5KT5 - chains P and A of the 3 polymer chains in the assembly; structure by X-ray diffraction, 2.80 A resolution.

# Chain P
Molecule: 7-nt DNA strand
Sequence (7 nucleotides; row label = number of the first residue in the row):
   867 AGGACCC
Bound ions: Mn2+: DC873 (together with 0KX) (shared with Asp59(A), Asp151(A), Glu152(A) of chain A)

# Chain A
Molecule: DNA polymerase iota
From: Homo sapiens
Notes: EC 2.7.7.7
Reference sequence: Q9UNA4 (POLI_HUMAN); residue numbers follow UniProt; this construct covers 1-445
Chain sequence (445 residues; numbered 1 to 445; the number before each row is that of its first residue):
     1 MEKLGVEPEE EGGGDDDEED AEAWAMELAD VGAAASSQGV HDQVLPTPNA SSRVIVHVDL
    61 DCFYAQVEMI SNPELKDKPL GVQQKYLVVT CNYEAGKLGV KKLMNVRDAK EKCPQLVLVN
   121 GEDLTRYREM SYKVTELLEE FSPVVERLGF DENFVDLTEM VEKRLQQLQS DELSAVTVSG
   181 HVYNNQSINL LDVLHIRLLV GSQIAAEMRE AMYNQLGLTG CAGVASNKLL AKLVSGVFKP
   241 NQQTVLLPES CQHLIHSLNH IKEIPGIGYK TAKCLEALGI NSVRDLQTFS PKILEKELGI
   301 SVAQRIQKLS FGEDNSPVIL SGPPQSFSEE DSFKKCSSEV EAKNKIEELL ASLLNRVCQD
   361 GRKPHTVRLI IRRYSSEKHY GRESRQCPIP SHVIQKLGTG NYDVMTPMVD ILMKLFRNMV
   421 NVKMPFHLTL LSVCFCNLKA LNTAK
Disordered / not traced: 1-50, 376-380, 399-401, 424-425, 440-445
Construct notes: engineered mutation Gly96 (Arg in Q9UNA4)
Bound ions: Mn2+ site 1: Asp59, Asp151, Glu152 (together with 0KX) (shared with DC873(P) of chain P); Mn2+ site 2: Asp59, Leu60, Asp151 (together with 0KX)
Ligand contacts: 0KX (2'-deoxy-5'-O-[(R)-hydroxy{[(R)-hydroxy(phosphonooxy)phosphoryl]amino}phosphoryl]cytidine): Asp59, Leu60, Asp61, Cys62, Phe63, Tyr64, Gln84, Val89, Thr90, Lys102, Leu103, Asp151, Glu152, Lys239
Curated features (UniProtKB/Swiss-Prot):
  - active site: Glu152 (Proton acceptor)
  - binding site (Mg(2+)): Asp59, Leu60, Asp151
  - binding site (Mn(2+)): Asp59, Leu60, Asp151
  - binding site (a 2'-deoxyribonucleoside 5'-triphosphate): Tyr64
  - natural variant: Gly96 (R96G: Large decrease in catalytic activity efficiency which is partially rescued by the presence of Mn(2+) instead Mg(2+); this construct carries the variant)
  - mutagenesis: Met1 to Ala25 (Small decrease in catalytic activity efficiency which is partially rescued by the presence of Mn(2+) instead Mg(2+))
From the paper describing this entry:
  - conformationally variable residues (order/disorder transition): Tyr93

# How chain P and chain A interact
Contacting residue pairs (21):
  DA867(P) - Ser384(A)  sugar contact
  DA867(P) - Arg385(A)  phosphate contact
  DA867(P) - Gln386(A)  hydrogen bond to the phosphate
  DG868(P) - Arg382(A)  phosphate contact
  DG868(P) - Glu383(A)  phosphate contact
  DG868(P) - Ser384(A)  hydrogen bond to the phosphate
  DA870(P) - Lys270(A)  phosphate contact
  DA870(P) - Thr271(A)  phosphate contact
  DC871(P) - Gly266(A)  phosphate contact
  DC871(P) - Gly268(A)  hydrogen bond to the phosphate
  DC871(P) - Tyr269(A)  hydrogen bond to the phosphate
  DC871(P) - Lys270(A)  hydrogen bond to the phosphate
  DC871(P) - Thr271(A)  hydrogen bond to the phosphate
  DC872(P) - Ile264(A)  phosphate contact
  DC872(P) - Pro265(A)  phosphate contact
  DC872(P) - Gly266(A)  hydrogen bond to the phosphate
  DC872(P) - Ile267(A)  hydrogen bond to the phosphate
  DC872(P) - Gly268(A)  phosphate contact
  DC873(P) - Asp151(A)  phosphate contact
  DC873(P) - Glu152(A)  phosphate contact
  DC873(P) - Lys232(A)  salt bridge to the phosphate
Other interface residues (no listed pair), chain A (20 interface residues in all): Asp59, Leu148, Gly149, Arg368

# Summary
Chain P and chain A form an interface of 6 and 20 residues respectively, with 8 hydrogen bonds and 1 salt
bridge. Polar pairs include DA867(P)-Gln386(A), DG868(P)-Ser384(A) and DC871(P)-Gly268(A). Bound to chain A:
compound 0KX. From the paper: conformational variability at Tyr93(A).
Here chain P is a 7-nt DNA strand and chain A is DNA polymerase iota (Homo sapiens). Entry 5KT5 (Teranry
complex of human DNA polymerase iota R96G inserting dCMPNPP opposite template G in the presence ...) was
determined by X-ray diffraction together with 5KT2, 5KT3, 5KT4, 5KT6 and 5KT7 from the same study.
